8EE4 - chains A and E of the 6 polymer chains in the assembly; structure by electron microscopy, 2.60 A resolution.

== Chain A (and E) ==
Molecule: PtuA
From: Escherichia coli
Notes: chain E of this document is another copy of the same molecule, construct and numbering; everything in this record applies to it too
Amino-acid sequence (465 residues; numbered 1 to 465; the number before each row is that of its first residue):
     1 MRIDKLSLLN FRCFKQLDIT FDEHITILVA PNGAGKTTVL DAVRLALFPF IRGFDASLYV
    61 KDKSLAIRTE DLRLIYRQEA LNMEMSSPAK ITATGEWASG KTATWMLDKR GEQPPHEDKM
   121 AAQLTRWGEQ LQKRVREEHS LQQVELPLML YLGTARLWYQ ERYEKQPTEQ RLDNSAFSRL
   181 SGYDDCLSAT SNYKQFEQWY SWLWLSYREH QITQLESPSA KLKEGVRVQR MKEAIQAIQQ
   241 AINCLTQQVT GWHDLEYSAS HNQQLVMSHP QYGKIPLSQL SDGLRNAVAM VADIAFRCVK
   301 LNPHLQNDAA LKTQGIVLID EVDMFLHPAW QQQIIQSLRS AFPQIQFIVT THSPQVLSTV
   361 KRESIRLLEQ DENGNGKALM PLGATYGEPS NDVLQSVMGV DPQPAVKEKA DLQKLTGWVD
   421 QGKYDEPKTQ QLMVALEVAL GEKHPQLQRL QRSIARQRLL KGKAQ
Disordered / not traced: 164-170, 383-465 (chain E: 161-168, 408-465)
Residues lining bound ligands:
  - ATP (adenosine-5'-triphosphate), molecule 1: Arg-12, Cys-13, Pro-31, Asn-32, Gly-33, Ala-34, Gly-35, Lys-36, Thr-37, Thr-38, Glu-70, Leu-72, Arg-73, Leu-74, Asp-320, Glu-321
  - ATP, molecule 2: Trp-252, Ile-275, Gln-279, Leu-280, Ser-281, Asp-282
From the paper describing this entry:
  - self-association interface (contacts with another copy of this molecule); pairs are residue here / residue on that copy: Arg-73/Glu-138, Gln-78/Glu-224, Arg-179/Glu-84, Leu-81, Trp-202, Arg-230
  - binding site for ATP: Arg-12, Lys-36, Gln-279, Asp-282
  - mutagenesis - L81R: decreased stability in response to PtuA hexamer

== Chain A / chain E interface ==
Residue-residue contacts (27; chain A residue first):
  Asp-55(A) / Gly-111(E)
  Asp-55(A) / Glu-112(E)  hydrogen bond (side chain-backbone)
  Asp-55(A) / Gln-113(E)  hydrogen bond
  Leu-58(A) / Glu-112(E)
  Leu-58(A) / Gln-113(E)
  Tyr-59(A) / Glu-112(E)  hydrogen bond
  Arg-136(A) / Met-85(E)
  Arg-136(A) / Gly-111(E)
  Glu-138(A) / Arg-73(E)  salt bridge
  Glu-138(A) / Ile-75(E)
  Glu-138(A) / Ser-86(E)  hydrogen bond
  Asn-174(A) / Leu-74(E)
  Asn-174(A) / Met-83(E)
  Phe-177(A) / Asn-82(E)
  Phe-177(A) / Met-83(E)  hydrogen bond (backbone-backbone)
  Ser-178(A) / Met-83(E)
  Ser-178(A) / Glu-84(E)  hydrogen bond
  Arg-179(A) / Asn-82(E)
  Arg-179(A) / Glu-84(E)  hydrogen bond (backbone-side chain)
  Lys-223(A) / Gln-78(E)  hydrogen bond (backbone-side chain)
  Glu-224(A) / Gln-78(E)  hydrogen bond
  Arg-227(A) / Tyr-76(E)
  Arg-227(A) / Arg-77(E)
  Arg-227(A) / Gln-78(E)  hydrogen bond (side chain-backbone)
  Arg-227(A) / Ala-80(E)  hydrogen bond (side chain-backbone)
  Arg-230(A) / Leu-81(E)
  Pro-303(A) / Asn-82(E)
Other interface residues (no listed pair), chain A (21 interface residues in all): Val-135, His-139, Trp-202, Leu-203, Val-226, Met-231, Ala-234
Other interface residues (no listed pair), chain E (21 interface residues in all): Lys-15, Glu-79, Ser-87, Arg-110, Asn-373

== In short ==
The chain A/chain E interface involves 21 residues from each chain; the contacts include 11 hydrogen bonds and
1 salt bridge. Among the polar pairs are Glu-138(A)/Arg-73(E), Asp-55(A)/Glu-112(E) and Asp-55(A)/Gln-113(E).
From the paper: a binding site for ATP at Arg-12(A), Lys-36(A) and Gln-279(A) among others; L81R of chain A
reduces stability in response to PtuA hexamer.
Chain A and chain E are both PtuA (Escherichia coli); the structure, Structure of PtuA, was determined by
electron microscopy, deposited together with 8SUX, 8EE7 and 8EEA.
